PDB entry 8ECC | X-ray diffraction, 2.44 A resolution | chains A and F of the 6 polymer chains in the assembly

Chain A:
Name: Cyclic GMP-AMP synthase
Organism: Mus musculus
Notes: EC 2.7.7.86
Reference sequence: Q8C6L5 (CGAS_MOUSE); residues 147-507 here = UniProt positions 147-507
Amino-acid sequence (364 residues; each row starts with the number of its first residue):
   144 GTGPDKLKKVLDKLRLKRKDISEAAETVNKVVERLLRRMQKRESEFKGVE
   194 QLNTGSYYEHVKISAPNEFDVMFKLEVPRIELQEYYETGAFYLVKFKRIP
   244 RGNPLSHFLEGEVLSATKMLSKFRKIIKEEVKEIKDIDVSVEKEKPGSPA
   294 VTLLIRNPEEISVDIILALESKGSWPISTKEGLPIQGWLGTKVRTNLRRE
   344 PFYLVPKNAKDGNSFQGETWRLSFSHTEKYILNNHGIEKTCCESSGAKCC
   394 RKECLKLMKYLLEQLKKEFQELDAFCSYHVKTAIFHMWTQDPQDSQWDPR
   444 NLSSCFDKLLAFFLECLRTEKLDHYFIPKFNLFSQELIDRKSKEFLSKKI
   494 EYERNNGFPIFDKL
Unresolved in the structure: 144-148, 239-244, 353-358, 507
Construct notes: expression tag (144-146)
Metal / ion sites: Mg2+: Ser199, Glu211, Asp213 (together with ATP); Zn2+: His378, Cys384, Cys385, Cys392
Small-molecule neighbours: ATP (adenosine-5'-triphosphate): Gly198, Ser199, Glu202, Lys205, Glu211, Asp213, Arg364, Ser368, Glu371, Lys402, Glu406, Ser420, Tyr421, Lys424, His467
UniProt features mapped onto this chain:
  - region: Lys372 to Lys395 (DNA-binding)
  - motif: Leu154 to Leu159 (Nuclear export signal), Asp281 to Ser291 (Nuclear localization signal)
  - binding site (GTP): Thr197, Asp307, Arg364 to Glu371
  - binding site (ATP): Ser199, Glu371, Lys402, Ser420 to Lys424
  - binding site (Mg(2+)): Glu211, Asp213, Asp307
  - binding site (2',3'-cGAMP): Asp213, Gly290, Asp307, Lys350, Arg364 to Ser366
  - binding site (Zn(2+)): His378, Cys384, Cys385, Cys392
  - site: Arg241 (Arginine-anchor), Asp307, Ile308 (Cleavage)
  - modified residue: Lys156 (N6-lactoyllysine), Glu176 (PolyADP-ribosyl glutamic acid), Ser199 (Phosphoserine), Tyr201 (Phosphotyrosine), Glu272 (5-glutamyl polyglutamate), Ser291 (Phosphoserine), Glu302 (5-glutamyl glutamate), Lys372 (N6-acetyllysine), Lys382 (N6-acetyllysine), Lys402 (N6-acetyllysine), Ser420 (Phosphoserine), Lys491 (N6-methyllysine)
  - lipidation (S-palmitoyl cysteine): Cys392, Cys393, Cys459
  - cross-link (Glycyl lysine isopeptide (Lys-Gly)): Lys217 (interchain with G-Cter in SUMO), Lys271 (interchain with G-Cter in ubiquitin), Lys335 (interchain with G-Cter in SUMO), Lys372 (interchain with G-Cter in SUMO), Lys382 (interchain with G-Cter in SUMO), Lys399 (interchain with G-Cter in ubiquitin), Lys402 (interchain with G-Cter in ubiquitin), Lys409 (interchain with G-Cter in ubiquitin), Lys410 (interchain with G-Cter in ubiquitin), Lys464 (interchain with G-Cter in SUMO)
  - mutagenesis: Lys156 (K156Q: Mimics lactylation; knockin mice show higher mortality following HSV-1 infection), Asn172 (N172K: Induces alteration of the DNA-binding surface and leads to decreased synthesis of cyclic GMP-AMP (cGAMP); when associated with L-180), Glu176 (E176A: Abolished poly-ADP-ribosylation by PARP1, stimulating interferon production in knockin mice), Arg180 (R180L: Induces alteration of the DNA-binding surface and leads to decreased synthesis of cyclic GMP-AMP (cGAMP); when associated with K-182), Gly198 (G198A: Abolishes stimulation of interferon production; when associated with A-199), Ser199 (S199A: Abolishes stimulation of interferon production; when associated with A-199), Tyr201 (Y201E: Phosphomimetic mutant; reduced translocation to the nucleus following treatment with etoposide), Glu211 to Asp213 (Abolished nucleotidyltransferase activity. Does not affect nuclear localization and tethering to chromatin), Glu211 (E211A: Abolishes ability to promote type-I interferon production), Asp213 (D213A: Abolishes ability to promote type-I interferon production), Lys217 (K217R: Reduced sumoylation), Arg222 (R222E: Impaired tethering to chromatin, leading to constitutive activation in the absence of DNA), 31 further mutagenesis entries in UniProt

Chain F:
Molecule: Palindromic DNA18
Sequence (18 nucleotides; numbered 1 to 18; the number before each row is that of its first residue):
     1 ATCTGTACATGTACAGAT

Chain A / chain F interface:
Contacting residue pairs (12; chain A residue first):
  Arg161(A) with DT4(F), hydrogen bond to the base; DG5(F), hydrogen bond to the sugar
  Ser165(A) with DG5(F), hydrogen bond to the phosphate; DT6(F), hydrogen bond to the phosphate
  Ala168(A) with DA7(F), phosphate contact
  Asn172(A) with DA7(F), hydrogen bond to the phosphate
  Asn196(A) with DC8(F), hydrogen bond to the phosphate
  Tyr200(A) with DT6(F), hydrogen bond to the phosphate; DA7(F), hydrogen bond to the phosphate
  Tyr201(A) with DA7(F), phosphate contact; DC8(F), phosphate contact
  Lys372(A) with DC8(F), salt bridge to the phosphate
Interface residues without a listed pair, chain A (9 interface residues in all): Ile164

Summary:
Chain A and chain F form an interface of 9 and 5 residues respectively, with 8 hydrogen bonds and 1 salt
bridge. Polar contacts include Arg161(A)-DT4(F), Arg161(A)-DG5(F) and Ser165(A)-DG5(F). Ligands of chain A:
ATP.
Chain A is Cyclic GMP-AMP synthase (Mus musculus) and chain F is Palindromic DNA18; the structure, Structure
of Ternary Complex of cGAS with dsDNA and Bound 5-pppI(2,5)pA, was determined by X-ray diffraction.
